PDB entry 6VVM | X-ray diffraction, 1.83 A resolution | chains B and C of the 3 polymer chains in the assembly

[Chain B (and C)]
Name: 4-oxalocrotonate tautomerase family enzyme
Source organism: Burkholderia sp. RPE67
Notes: EC 5.3.2.-; chain C of this document is another copy of the same molecule, construct and numbering; everything in this record applies to it too
UniProt: A0A060NYR7 (A0A060NYR7_9BURK); residues 1-123 here correspond to UniProt positions 9-131 (UniProt number = residue number + 8)
Amino-acid sequence (123 residues; each row starts with the number of its first residue):
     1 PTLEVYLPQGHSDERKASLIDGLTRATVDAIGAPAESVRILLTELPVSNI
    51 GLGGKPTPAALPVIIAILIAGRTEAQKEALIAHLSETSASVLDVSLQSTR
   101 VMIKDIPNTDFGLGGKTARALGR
From the paper describing this entry:
  - catalytic residues: P1
  - self-association interface (contacts with another copy of this molecule); pairs are residue here / residue on that copy: D13-R119, K16-D110, E74-R119 (salt bridge), K77-D110 (salt bridge), K104-E4

[Interface between chain B and chain C]
Pairs across the interface (62):
  E4(B) with Y6(C), hydrogen bond
  D13(B) with S48(C)
  K16(B) with S48(C), hydrogen bond; N49(C), hydrogen bond
  I20(B) with S48(C); I50(C); G51(C); G54(C); K55(C)
  D21(B) with G54(C); K55(C), salt bridge
  T24(B) with G53(C); G54(C)
  A35(B) with G53(C), hydrogen bond (backbone-backbone)
  E36(B) with L52(C); G53(C)
  V38(B) with G51(C); L52(C); G53(C), hydrogen bond (backbone-backbone)
  R39(B) with G51(C); L52(C); A60(C), hydrogen bond (side chain-backbone); V63(C); S98(C); R100(C)
  I40(B) with N49(C); I50(C); G51(C), hydrogen bond (backbone-backbone)
  L41(B) with Y6(C), hydrophobic; L45(C), hydrophobic; N49(C); I50(C), hydrophobic; L61(C), hydrophobic
  L42(B) with L45(C); N49(C), hydrogen bond (backbone-backbone)
  E44(B) with N49(C), hydrogen bond
  I67(B) with M102(C), hydrophobic
  K104(B) with K104(C)
  I106(B) with I103(C)
  T109(B) with E74(C)
  D110(B) with K77(C), salt bridge; I81(C); M102(C); I103(C), hydrogen bond (backbone-backbone)
  F111(B) with I81(C); V101(C); M102(C), hydrophobic
  G112(B) with I81(C); R100(C); V101(C), hydrogen bond (backbone-backbone)
  L113(B) with T99(C)
  G114(B) with L96(C); Q97(C); T99(C), hydrogen bond (backbone-backbone); R100(C)
  G115(B) with I81(C); A82(C); S85(C); T99(C)
  T117(B) with E78(C); I81(C)
  R119(B) with E74(C), salt bridge
Also at the interface, not in a pair above, chain B (31 interface residues in all): T2, Y6, A17, T43, K116
Also at the interface, not in a pair above, chain C (32 interface residues in all): P56, A59, I65, D105

[In short]
31 residues of chain B face 32 of chain C across their interface; the contacts include 12 hydrogen bonds and 3
salt bridges. Among the polar pairs are D21(B)-K55(C), D110(B)-K77(C) and R119(B)-E74(C). From the paper: the
catalytic residue P1(B); a self-association interface involving D13(B), K16(B) and E74(B) among others.
Both chains are 4-oxalocrotonate tautomerase family enzyme (Burkholderia sp. RPE67). Entry 6VVM (R7 fused 4-OT
wild type asymmetric trimer) was determined by X-ray diffraction (same publication as 6VVN, 6VVR and 6VVW).
